5HHD - chains A and D of the 4 polymer chains in the assembly; structure by X-ray diffraction, 2.10 A resolution.

Chain A:
Name: Vascular endothelial growth factor A
Reference sequence: P15692 (VEGFA_HUMAN), isoform P15692-14; residues 1-102 here correspond to UniProt positions 214-315 (UniProt number = residue number + 213)
Sequence (102 residues; each row starts with the number of its first residue):
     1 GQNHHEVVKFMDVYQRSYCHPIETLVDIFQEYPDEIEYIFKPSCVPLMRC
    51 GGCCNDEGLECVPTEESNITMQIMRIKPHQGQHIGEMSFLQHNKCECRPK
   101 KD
Not modelled in the structure: 1-5, 101-102
Cystine bridges: Cys19-Cys61, Cys50-Cys95, Cys54-Cys97
Swiss-Prot annotation at these positions:
  - glycosylation: Asn68 (N-linked (GlcNAc...) asparagine)

Chain D:
Name: D-Peptide RFX037.D
Sequence (69 residues; row label = number of the first residue in the row):
     1 RRRRRGGSTYKLILNGKTLKGETTTEAVDVFDAFDVFFVYAASNFSDFDD
    51 WTYDDATKTFTVTEGGSDK
Not modelled in the structure: 67-69
Modified / non-standard residues: Arg1, Arg2, Arg3, Arg4, Arg5 (D-arginine; DAR); Ser8, Ser43, Ser46, Ser67 (D-serine; DSN); Thr9, Thr18, Thr23, Thr24, Thr25, Thr52, Thr57, Thr59, Thr61, Thr63 (D-threonine; DTH); Tyr10, Tyr40, Tyr53 (D-tyrosine; DTY); Lys11, Lys17, Lys20, Lys58, Lys69 (D-lysine; DLY); Leu12, Leu14, Leu19 (D-leucine; DLE); Ile13 (D-isoleucine; DIL); Asn15, Asn44 (D-asparagine; DSG); Glu22, Glu26, Glu64 (D-glutamic acid; DGL); Ala27, Ala33, Ala41, Ala42, Ala56 (D-alanine; DAL); Val28, Val30, Val36, Val39, Val62 (D-valine; DVA); Asp29, Asp32, Asp35, Asp47, Asp49, Asp50, Asp54, Asp55, Asp68 (D-aspartic acid; DAS); Phe31, Phe34, Phe37, Phe38, Phe45, Phe48, Phe60 (D-phenylalanine; DPN); Trp51 (D-tryptophan; DTR)

How chain A and chain D interact:
Contacting residue pairs - 20 pairs, chain A then chain D:
  Lys41(A) with Phe38(D)
  Met74(A) with Phe38(D); Phe48(D)
  Ile76(A) with Phe38(D)
  His79(A) with Phe38(D); Ala42(D)
  Gln80(A) with Ser46(D)
  Gly81(A) with Ser46(D)
  Gln82(A) with Ala42(D); Phe45(D), hydrogen bond (side chain-backbone); Ser46(D), hydrogen bond (backbone-backbone); Asp47(D); Phe48(D), hydrogen bond (backbone-backbone)
  His83(A) with Asp47(D); Phe48(D), hydrogen bond (side chain-backbone); Asp49(D)
  Ile84(A) with Phe48(D), hydrogen bond (backbone-backbone); Asp49(D); Asp50(D); Trp51(D)
Other interface residues (no listed pair), chain A (10 interface residues in all): Gln72
Other interface residues (no listed pair), chain D (10 interface residues in all): Phe34

Summary:
The chain A/chain D interface involves 10 residues from each chain; the contacts include 5 hydrogen bonds.
Among the polar pairs are Gln82(A)-Phe45(D), His83(A)-Phe48(D) and Gln82(A)-Ser46(D).
Here chain A is Vascular endothelial growth factor A and chain D is D-Peptide RFX037.D. Entry 5HHD (Crystal
Structure of Chemically Synthesized Heterochiral {RFX037 plus VEGF-A} Protein Complex in space group P21) was
determined by X-ray diffraction (same publication as 5HHC).
